PDB entry 8S9V | electron microscopy, 3.00 A resolution | chains D and G of the 7 polymer chains in the assembly

[Chain D]
Molecule: Cas7-2x
Organism: Synechocystis sp. PCC 6803
UniProt: Q6ZED3 (Q6ZED3_SYNY3); numbering as in UniProt (aligned over 1-522)
Chain sequence (522 residues; row label = number of the first residue in the row):
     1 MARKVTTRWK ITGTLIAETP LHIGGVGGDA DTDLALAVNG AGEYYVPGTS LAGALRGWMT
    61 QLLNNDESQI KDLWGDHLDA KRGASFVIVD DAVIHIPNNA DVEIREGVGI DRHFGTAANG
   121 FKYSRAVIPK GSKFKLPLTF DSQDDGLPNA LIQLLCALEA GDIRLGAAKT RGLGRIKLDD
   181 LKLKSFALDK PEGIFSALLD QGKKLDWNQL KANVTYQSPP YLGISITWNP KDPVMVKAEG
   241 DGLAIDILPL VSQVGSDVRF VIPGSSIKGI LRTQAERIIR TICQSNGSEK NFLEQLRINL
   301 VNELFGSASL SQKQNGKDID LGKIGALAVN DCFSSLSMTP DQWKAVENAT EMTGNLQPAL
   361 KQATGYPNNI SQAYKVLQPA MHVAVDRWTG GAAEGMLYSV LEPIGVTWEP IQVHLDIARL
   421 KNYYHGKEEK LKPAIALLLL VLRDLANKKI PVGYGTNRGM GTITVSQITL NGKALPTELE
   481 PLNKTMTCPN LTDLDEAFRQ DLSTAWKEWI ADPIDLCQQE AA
Not modelled in the structure: 1, 520-522
Bound ions: Mg2+: Leu397 (shared with C32(G) of chain G)
From the paper describing this entry:
  - catalytic residues: Asp33, Asp246
  - Mg2+ coordination: Asp246
  - mutagenesis - D29A/D31A/D33A, D241A/D246A: abolished catalytic activity with Self-target RNA (chain G)

[Chain G]
Molecule: Self-target RNA
Sequence (60 nucleotides; numbered 1 to 60; the number before each row is that of its first residue):
     1 CAUGACGGAU CGCGGGAGUU AUUGACGACC CCGAUUGGUU CUACUACAGU UUCAGUCCCC
Not modelled in the structure: 1-19, 54-60
Bound ions: Mg2+ site 1: C32 (shared with Leu397(D) of chain D); Mg2+ site 2: A43 (shared with 1 residue of chain A)

[How chain D and chain G interact]
Contacting residue pairs (36):
  Asp33(D) with G38(G), phosphate contact
  Leu34(D) with G38(G), base contact
  His77(D) with A46(G), base contact
  Leu78(D) with A46(G), sugar contact
  Glu106(D) with G37(G), base contact
  Ala117(D) with U36(G), base contact
  Ala118(D) with U36(G), hydrogen bond to the sugar
  Asn119(D) with U36(G), sugar contact
  Gly120(D) with U36(G), hydrogen bond to the sugar; G37(G), phosphate contact; G38(G), hydrogen bond to the sugar
  Phe121(D) with U36(G), sugar contact; G38(G), base contact; U39(G), base contact
  Lys122(D) with G37(G), hydrogen bond to the base; G38(G), sugar contact
  Tyr123(D) with G38(G), base contact
  Asp241(D) with C32(G), base contact
  Asp246(D) with C32(G), base contact
  Leu293(D) with U40(G), sugar contact
  Ser309(D) with C41(G), base contact
  Leu310(D) with C41(G), sugar contact
  Ser311(D) with C41(G), hydrogen bond to the sugar; U42(G), hydrogen bond to the phosphate
  Ala393(D) with C30(G), sugar contact
  Glu394(D) with C30(G), sugar contact
  Gly395(D) with C30(G), hydrogen bond to the sugar; C31(G), sugar contact; C32(G), hydrogen bond to the sugar
  Met396(D) with C30(G), sugar contact; C32(G), base contact; G33(G), sugar contact
  Leu397(D) with C30(G), base contact; C31(G), sugar contact; C32(G), sugar contact
  Tyr398(D) with C32(G), base contact
Interface residues without a listed pair, chain D (27 interface residues in all): Ile247, Ala308, Ala392

[Summary]
27 residues of chain D and 12 residues of chain G are in contact, with 8 hydrogen bonds. Polar contacts
include Lys122(D)-G37(G), Ala118(D)-U36(G) and Gly120(D)-U36(G). Leu397(D) and C32(G) coordinate Mg2+ site 1.
From the paper: catalytic residues Asp33(D) and Asp246(D); D29A/D31A/D33A and D241A/D246A of chain D abolish
catalytic activity with Self-target RNA (chain G).
Chain D is Cas7-2x (Synechocystis sp. PCC 6803) and chain G is Self-target RNA; the structure, CRISPR-Cas type
III-D effector complex bound to a self-target RNA in the pre-cleavage state, was determined by electron
microscopy together with 8S9T, 8S9U and 8S9X from the same study.
